PDB entry 8B9B | electron microscopy, 3.50 A resolution | chains 4 and 6 of the 23 polymer chains in the assembly

# Chain 4
Molecule: DNA replication licensing factor MCM4
Source organism: Saccharomyces cerevisiae
Notes: EC 3.6.4.12
UniProt: P30665 (MCM4_YEAST); residue numbers follow UniProt; this construct covers 1-933
Sequence (933 residues; each row starts with the number of its first residue):
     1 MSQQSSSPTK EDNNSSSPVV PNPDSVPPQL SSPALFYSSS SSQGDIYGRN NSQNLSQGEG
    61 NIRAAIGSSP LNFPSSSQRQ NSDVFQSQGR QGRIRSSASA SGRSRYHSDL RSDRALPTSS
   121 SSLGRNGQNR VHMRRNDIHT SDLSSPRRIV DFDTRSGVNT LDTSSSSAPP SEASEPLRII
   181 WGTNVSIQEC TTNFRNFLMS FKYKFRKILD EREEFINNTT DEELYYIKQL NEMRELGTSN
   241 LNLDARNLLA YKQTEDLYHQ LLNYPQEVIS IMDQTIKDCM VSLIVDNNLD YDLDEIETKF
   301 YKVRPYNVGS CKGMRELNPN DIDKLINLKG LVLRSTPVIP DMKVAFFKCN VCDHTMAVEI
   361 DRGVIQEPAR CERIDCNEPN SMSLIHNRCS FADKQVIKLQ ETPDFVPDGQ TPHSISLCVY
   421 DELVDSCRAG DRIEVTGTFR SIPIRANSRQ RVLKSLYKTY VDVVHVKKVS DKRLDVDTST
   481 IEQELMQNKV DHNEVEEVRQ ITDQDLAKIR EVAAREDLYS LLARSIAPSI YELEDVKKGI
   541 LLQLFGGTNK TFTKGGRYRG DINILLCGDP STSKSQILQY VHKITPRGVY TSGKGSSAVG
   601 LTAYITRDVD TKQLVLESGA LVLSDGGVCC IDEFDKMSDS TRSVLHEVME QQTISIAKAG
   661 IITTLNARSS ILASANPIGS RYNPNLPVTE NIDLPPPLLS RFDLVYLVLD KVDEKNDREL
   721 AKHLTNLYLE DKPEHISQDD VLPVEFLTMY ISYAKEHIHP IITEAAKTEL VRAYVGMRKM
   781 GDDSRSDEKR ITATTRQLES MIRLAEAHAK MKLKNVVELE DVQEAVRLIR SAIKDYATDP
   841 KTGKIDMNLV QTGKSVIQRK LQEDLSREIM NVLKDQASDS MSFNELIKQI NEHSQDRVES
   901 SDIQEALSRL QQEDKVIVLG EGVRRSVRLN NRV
Unresolved in the structure: 1-173, 470-500, 607-613, 781-791, 851-933
Bound ions: Zn2+: Cys349, Cys352, Cys371, Cys376
Ligand contacts: AMP-PNP (ANP; phosphoaminophosphonic acid-adenylate ester): Ser529, Ile530, Tyr531, Asp569, Pro570, Ser571, Thr572, Ser573, Lys574, Ser575, Gln576, Glu633, Asn676, Leu724
Curated features (UniProtKB/Swiss-Prot):
  - motif: Ser700 to Asp703 (Arginine finger)
  - binding site (ATP): Gly568 to Ser575
  - modified residue (Phosphoserine): Ser52, Ser56, Ser69
  - mutagenesis: Lys574 (K574A: Loss of MCM2-7 complex helicase activity)

# Chain 6
Molecule: DNA replication licensing factor MCM6
Source organism: Saccharomyces cerevisiae
Notes: EC 3.6.4.12
UniProt: P53091 (MCM6_YEAST); numbering as in UniProt (aligned over 1-1017)
Sequence (1017 residues; row label = number of the first residue in the row):
     1 MSSPFPADTP SSNRPSNSSP PPSSIGAGFG SSSGLDSQIG SRLHFPSSSQ PHVSNSQTGP
    61 FVNDSTQFSS QRLQTDGSAT NDMEGNEPAR SFKSRALNHV KKVDDVTGEK VREAFEQFLE
   121 DFSVQSTDTG EVEKVYRAQI EFMKIYDLNT IYIDYQHLSM RENGALAMAI SEQYYRFLPF
   181 LQKGLRRVVR KYAPELLNTS DSLKRSEGDE GQADEDEQQD DDMNGSSLPR DSGSSAAPGN
   241 GTSAMATRSI TTSTSPEQTE RVFQISFFNL PTVHRIRDIR SEKIGSLLSI SGTVTRTSEV
   301 RPELYKASFT CDMCRAIVDN VEQSFKYTEP TFCPNPSCEN RAFWTLNVTR SRFLDWQKVR
   361 IQENANEIPT GSMPRTLDVI LRGDSVERAK PGDRCKFTGV EIVVPDVTQL GLPGVKPSST
   421 LDTRGISKTT EGLNSGVTGL RSLGVRDLTY KISFLACHVI SIGSNIGASS PDANSNNRET
   481 ELQMAANLQA NNVYQDNERD QEVFLNSLSS DEINELKEMV KDEHIYDKLV RSIAPAVFGH
   541 EAVKKGILLQ MLGGVHKSTV EGIKLRGDIN ICVVGDPSTS KSQFLKYVVG FAPRSVYTSG
   601 KASSAAGLTA AVVRDEEGGD YTIEAGALML ADNGICCIDE FDKMDISDQV AIHEAMEQQT
   661 ISIAKAGIHA TLNARTSILA AANPVGGRYN RKLSLRGNLN MTAPIMSRFD LFFVILDDCN
   721 EKIDTELASH IVDLHMKRDE AIEPPFSAEQ LRRYIKYART FKPILTKEAR SYLVEKYKEL
   781 RKDDAQGFSR SSYRITVRQL ESMIRLSEAI ARANCVDEIT PSFIAEAYDL LRQSIIRVDV
   841 DDVEMDEEFD NIESQSHAAS GNNDDNDDGT GSGVITSEPP ADIEEGQSEA TARPGTSEKK
   901 KTTVTYDKYV SMMNMIVRKI AEVDREGAEE LTAVDIVDWY LLQKENDLGS LAEYWEERRL
   961 AFKVIKRLVK DRILMEIHGT RHNLRDLENE ENENNKTVYV IHPNCEVLDQ LEPQDSS
Unresolved in the structure: 1-91, 200-254, 419-433, 464-499, 614-622, 786-791, 836-1017
Bound ions: Zn2+: Cys311, Cys314, Cys333, Cys338
Ligand contacts: AMP-PNP (ANP; phosphoaminophosphonic acid-adenylate ester): Arg708, Val797, Arg798, Glu801
Curated features (UniProtKB/Swiss-Prot):
  - motif: Ser707 to Asp710 (Arginine finger)
  - binding site (ATP): Gly575 to Ser582
  - modified residue: Ser78 (Phosphoserine), Ser249 (Phosphoserine), Ser372 (Phosphoserine), Thr766 (Phosphothreonine)
  - mutagenesis: Lys581 (K581A: Loss of MCM2-7 complex helicase activity)

# Interface between chain 4 and chain 6
Residue-residue contacts (113; chain 4 residue first):
  Pro340(4) - Tyr450(6)
  Pro340(4) - Ile452(6)  hydrophobic
  Met342(4) - Tyr450(6)
  Val351(4) - Lys102(6)  hydrogen bond (backbone-side chain)
  Cys352(4) - Lys102(6)
  Cys352(4) - Val103(6)  hydrogen bond (backbone-backbone)
  Asp353(4) - Lys102(6)  salt bridge
  Asp353(4) - Val103(6)
  His354(4) - Val103(6)
  Gly363(4) - Val437(6)
  Gly363(4) - Thr438(6)  hydrogen bond (backbone-backbone)
  Val364(4) - Thr438(6)
  Val364(4) - Gly439(6)
  Ile365(4) - Val437(6)  hydrophobic
  Ile365(4) - Thr438(6)  hydrogen bond (backbone-backbone)
  Ile365(4) - Gly439(6)
  Glu367(4) - Leu440(6)
  Glu367(4) - Arg441(6)  salt bridge
  Pro368(4) - Arg441(6)  hydrogen bond (backbone-side chain)
  Ala369(4) - Arg441(6)  hydrogen bond (backbone-side chain)
  Arg373(4) - His99(6)  hydrogen bond (side chain-backbone)
  Arg373(4) - Lys101(6)
  Arg373(4) - Val103(6)
  Asp375(4) - His99(6)
  Glu378(4) - His99(6)  salt bridge
  Asn380(4) - Arg441(6)  hydrogen bond
  Leu384(4) - Leu440(6)  hydrophobic
  His386(4) - Phe325(6)
  His386(4) - Pro405(6)
  His386(4) - Tyr450(6)  hydrogen bond
  Asn387(4) - Tyr175(6)
  Asn387(4) - Phe325(6)
  Asn387(4) - Ile402(6)
  Asn387(4) - Val403(6)  hydrogen bond (side chain-backbone)
  Arg388(4) - Tyr175(6)
  Arg388(4) - Arg176(6)
  Phe391(4) - Ser281(6)
  Phe391(4) - Ile284(6)  hydrophobic
  Phe391(4) - Val403(6)  hydrophobic
  Phe391(4) - Tyr450(6)  hydrophobic
  Ala392(4) - Ser281(6)
  Asp393(4) - Arg280(6)  salt bridge
  Asp393(4) - Ser281(6)  hydrogen bond
  Lys394(4) - Asn434(6)
  Asp421(4) - Arg280(6)  hydrogen bond (backbone-side chain)
  Val424(4) - Arg280(6)
  Asp425(4) - Arg375(6)  salt bridge
  Arg428(4) - Thr370(6)  hydrogen bond (side chain-backbone)
  Arg445(4) - Val445(6)  hydrogen bond (side chain-backbone)
  Ser448(4) - Ser418(6)  hydrogen bond (side chain-backbone)
  Arg449(4) - Val445(6)
  Arg451(4) - Val445(6)
  Asn549(4) - Arg738(6)
  Lys550(4) - His735(6)
  Thr551(4) - Arg738(6)  hydrogen bond (backbone-side chain)
  Phe552(4) - Leu734(6)
  Phe552(4) - Arg738(6)
  Phe552(4) - Asp739(6)
  Thr553(4) - Asp739(6)  hydrogen bond
  Lys554(4) - Ile742(6)
  Leu616(4) - Met373(6)
  Glu617(4) - Met373(6)
  Ser618(4) - Met373(6)
  Val622(4) - Gly371(6)
  Asp625(4) - Thr370(6)
  Asp625(4) - Gly371(6)  hydrogen bond (side chain-backbone)
  Ser640(4) - Lys601(6)  hydrogen bond
  Ser643(4) - Lys643(6)  hydrogen bond
  His646(4) - Glu640(6)
  Glu647(4) - Ser599(6)  hydrogen bond
  Gln651(4) - Lys586(6)
  Gln651(4) - Tyr597(6)  hydrogen bond
  Gln651(4) - Asp639(6)
  Ser655(4) - Ser599(6)
  Ser655(4) - Ala602(6)
  Ile656(4) - Ala602(6)
  Ala657(4) - Ala602(6)  hydrogen bond (backbone-backbone)
  Ala657(4) - Ser603(6)
  Ala657(4) - Ser604(6)  hydrogen bond (backbone-backbone)
  Ala657(4) - Gly607(6)
  Lys658(4) - Ala602(6)
  Lys658(4) - Ser604(6)
  Lys658(4) - Gly607(6)
  Ala659(4) - Ser604(6)
  Ala659(4) - Gly607(6)
  Ala659(4) - Ala611(6)  hydrophobic
  Gly660(4) - Glu624(6)
  Ile662(4) - Val596(6)  hydrophobic
  Ile662(4) - Ala627(6)  hydrophobic
  Thr664(4) - Ala365(6)
  Leu665(4) - Met373(6)  hydrophobic
  Arg668(4) - Thr370(6)
  Ile762(4) - His735(6)
  Ile762(4) - Met736(6)
  Thr763(4) - Met736(6)
  Glu764(4) - Met736(6)
  Lys767(4) - Val732(6)
  Lys767(4) - Asp733(6)  salt bridge
  Lys767(4) - Met736(6)
  Tyr774(4) - Ala728(6)  hydrophobic
  Val775(4) - Thr725(6)
  Arg778(4) - Asp717(6)  salt bridge
  Arg778(4) - Cys719(6)
  Arg778(4) - Asp724(6)  salt bridge
  Lys779(4) - Glu721(6)  salt bridge
  Thr794(4) - Ser578(6)
  Thr795(4) - Ser578(6)
  Thr795(4) - Ile731(6)
  Arg796(4) - Ser578(6)
  Leu798(4) - Ala728(6)  hydrophobic
  Leu798(4) - Ile731(6)  hydrophobic
  Glu799(4) - His735(6)  salt bridge
  Ile802(4) - His735(6)
Interface residues without a listed pair, chain 4 (88 interface residues in all): Val338, Phe347, Asn350, Cys376, Gln450, Gly555, Tyr558, Ala603, Val644, Asn666, Pro696, Pro697, Ser700, Arg701, Leu770, Val771
Interface residues without a listed pair, chain 6 (76 interface residues in all): Val100, Arg277, Ile279, Gln362, Ile368, Pro374, Gly436, Arg446, Ala536, Pro577, Thr598, Ala606, Val613, Gly686, Gly687, Leu727, Ser729

# Summary
The interface between chain 4 and chain 6 involves 88 residues on one side and 76 on the other, with 24
hydrogen bonds and 10 salt bridges. Polar contacts include Asp353(4)-Lys102(6), Glu367(4)-Arg441(6) and
Glu378(4)-His99(6). Chain 4 binds AMP-PNP. Bound to chain 6: AMP-PNP.
Here chain 4 is DNA replication licensing factor MCM4 and chain 6 is DNA replication licensing factor MCM6,
both from Saccharomyces cerevisiae. Entry 8B9B (S. cerevisiae replisome + Ctf4, bound by pol alpha. Complex
engaged with a fork DNA substrate ...) was determined by electron microscopy, deposited together with 8B9A and
8B9C.
